PDB entry 1WCM | X-ray diffraction, 3.80 A resolution | chains A and I of the 12 polymer chains in the assembly

Chain A:
Molecule: DNA-directed RNA polymerase II largest subunit
Organism: Saccharomyces cerevisiae
Notes: EC 2.7.7.6
UniProtKB: P04050 (RPB1_YEAST); residues 1-1733 here = UniProt positions 1-1733
Amino-acid sequence (1733 residues; numbered 1 to 1733; the number before each row is that of its first residue):
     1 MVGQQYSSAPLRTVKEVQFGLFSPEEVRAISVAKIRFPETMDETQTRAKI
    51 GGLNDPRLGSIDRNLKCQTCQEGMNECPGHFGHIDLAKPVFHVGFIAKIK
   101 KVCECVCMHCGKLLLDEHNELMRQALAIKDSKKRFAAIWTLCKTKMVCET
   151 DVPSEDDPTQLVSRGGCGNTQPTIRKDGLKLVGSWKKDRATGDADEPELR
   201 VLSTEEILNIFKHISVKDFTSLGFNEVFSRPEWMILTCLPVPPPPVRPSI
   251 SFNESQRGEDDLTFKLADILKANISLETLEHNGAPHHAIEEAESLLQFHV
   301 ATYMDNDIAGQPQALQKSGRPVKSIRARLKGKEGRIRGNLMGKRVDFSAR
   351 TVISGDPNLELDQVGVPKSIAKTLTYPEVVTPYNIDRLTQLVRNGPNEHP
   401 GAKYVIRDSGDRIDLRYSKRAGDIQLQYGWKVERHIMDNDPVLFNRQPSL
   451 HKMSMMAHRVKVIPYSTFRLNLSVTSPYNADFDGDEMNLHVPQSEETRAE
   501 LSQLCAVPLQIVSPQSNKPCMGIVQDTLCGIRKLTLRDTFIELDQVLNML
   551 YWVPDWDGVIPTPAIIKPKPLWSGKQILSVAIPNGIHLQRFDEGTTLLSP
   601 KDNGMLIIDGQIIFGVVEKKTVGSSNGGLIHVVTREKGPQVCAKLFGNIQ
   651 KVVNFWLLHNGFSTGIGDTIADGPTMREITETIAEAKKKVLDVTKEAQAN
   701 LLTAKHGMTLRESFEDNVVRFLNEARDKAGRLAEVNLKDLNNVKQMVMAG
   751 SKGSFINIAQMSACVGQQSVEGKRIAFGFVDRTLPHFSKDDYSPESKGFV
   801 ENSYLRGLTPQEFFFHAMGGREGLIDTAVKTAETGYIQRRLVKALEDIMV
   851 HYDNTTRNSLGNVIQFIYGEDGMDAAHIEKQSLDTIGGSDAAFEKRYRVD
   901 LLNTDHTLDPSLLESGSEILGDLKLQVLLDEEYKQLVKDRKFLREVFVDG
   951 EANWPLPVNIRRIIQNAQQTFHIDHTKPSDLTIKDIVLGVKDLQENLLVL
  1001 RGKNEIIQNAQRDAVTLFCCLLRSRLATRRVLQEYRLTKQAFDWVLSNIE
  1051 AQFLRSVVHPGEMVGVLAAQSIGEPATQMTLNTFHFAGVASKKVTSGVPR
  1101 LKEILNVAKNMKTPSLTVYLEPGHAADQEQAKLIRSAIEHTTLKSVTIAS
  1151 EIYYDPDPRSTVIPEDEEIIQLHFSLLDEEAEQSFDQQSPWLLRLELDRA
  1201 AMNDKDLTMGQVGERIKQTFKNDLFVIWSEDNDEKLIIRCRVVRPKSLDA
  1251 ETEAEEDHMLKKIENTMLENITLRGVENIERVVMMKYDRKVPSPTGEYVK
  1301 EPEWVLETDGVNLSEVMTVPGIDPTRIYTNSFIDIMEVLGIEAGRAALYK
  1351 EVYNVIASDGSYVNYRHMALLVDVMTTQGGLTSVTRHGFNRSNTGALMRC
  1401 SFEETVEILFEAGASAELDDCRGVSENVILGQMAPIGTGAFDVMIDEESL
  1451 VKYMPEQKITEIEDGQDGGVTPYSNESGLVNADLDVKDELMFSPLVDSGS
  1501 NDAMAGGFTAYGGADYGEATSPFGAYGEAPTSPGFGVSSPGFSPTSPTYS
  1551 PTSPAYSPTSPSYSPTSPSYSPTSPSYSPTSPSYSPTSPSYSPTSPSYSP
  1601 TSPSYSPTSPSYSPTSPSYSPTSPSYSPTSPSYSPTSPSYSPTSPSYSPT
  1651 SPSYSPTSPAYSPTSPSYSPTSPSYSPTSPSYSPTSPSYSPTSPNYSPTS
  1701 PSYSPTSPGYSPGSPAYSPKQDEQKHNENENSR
Disordered / not traced: 1, 187-194, 1082-1091, 1177-1186, 1244-1253, 1456-1733
Metal / ion sites: Zn2+ site 1: Cys67, Cys70, Cys77, His80; Zn2+ site 2: Cys110, Cys167; Mg2+: Asp481, Asp483
UniProt features mapped onto this chain:
  - region: Pro248 to Asp260 (Lid loop), Asn306 to Lys323 (Rudder loop), Pro810 to Glu822 (Bridging helix)
  - binding site (Zn(2+)): Cys67, Cys70, Cys77, His80, Cys107, Cys110, Cys148, Cys167
  - binding site (Mg(2+)): Asp481, Asp483, Asp485
  - modified residue: Thr1471 (Phosphothreonine)
  - cross-link (Glycyl lysine isopeptide (Lys-Gly)): Lys695 (interchain with G-Cter in ubiquitin), Lys1246 (interchain with G-Cter in ubiquitin), Lys1350 (interchain with G-Cter in ubiquitin)
  - natural variant: Ser1653 to Pro1659 (deletion: In strain: A364A)
  - mutagenesis: Lys1246 (K1246R: Impairs ubiquitination during transcription stress)
From the paper describing this entry:
  - conformationally variable residues (order/disorder transition): Ile1445 to Pro1455

Chain I:
Molecule: DNA-directed RNA polymerase II 14.2 kDa polypeptide
Organism: Saccharomyces cerevisiae
Notes: EC 2.7.7.6
UniProtKB: P27999 (RPB9_YEAST); residue numbers follow UniProt; this construct covers 1-122
Amino-acid sequence (122 residues; numbered 1 to 122; the number before each row is that of its first residue):
     1 MTTFRFCRDCNNMLYPREDKENNRLLFECRTCSYVEEAGSPLVYRHELIT
    51 NIGETAGVVQDIGSDPTLPRSDRECPKCHSRENVFFQSQQRRKDTSMVLF
   101 FVCLSCSHIFTSDQKNKRTQFS
Disordered / not traced: 1, 121-122
Metal / ion sites: Zn2+ site 1: Cys7, Cys10, Cys29, Cys32; Zn2+ site 2: Cys78, Cys103, Cys106
UniProt features mapped onto this chain:
  - zinc finger: Cys7 to Cys32 (C4-type), Ser71 to Thr111 (TFIIS-type)
  - binding site (Zn(2+)): Cys7, Cys10, Cys29, Cys32, Cys75, Cys78, Cys103, Cys106
  - modified residue: Ser40 (Phosphoserine)

Chain A / chain I interface:
Pairs across the interface (53; chain A residue first):
  Ala697(A) - Met97(I)
  Gln698(A) - Met97(I)
  Gln698(A) - Val98(I)
  Gln698(A) - Leu99(I)
  Gln698(A) - Ser112(I)  hydrogen bond (backbone-side chain)
  Ala699(A) - Ser112(I)
  Ala699(A) - Gln114(I)
  Asn700(A) - Val98(I)
  Asn700(A) - Lys115(I)
  Leu701(A) - Gln114(I)
  Thr709(A) - Lys93(I)
  Thr709(A) - Asp94(I)
  Leu710(A) - Asp94(I)
  Leu710(A) - Met97(I)
  Arg711(A) - Gln87(I)  hydrogen bond
  Arg711(A) - Arg92(I)
  Arg711(A) - Lys93(I)
  Arg711(A) - Thr95(I)
  Arg711(A) - Met97(I)
  Phe714(A) - Met97(I)  hydrophobic
  Asp781(A) - Arg91(I)  salt bridge
  Arg782(A) - Thr67(I)
  Ser788(A) - Thr67(I)
  Lys789(A) - Thr67(I)  hydrogen bond (backbone-backbone)
  Lys789(A) - Pro69(I)
  Asp790(A) - Gln87(I)
  Tyr792(A) - Gln87(I)
  Thr1147(A) - Leu48(I)
  Ile1148(A) - Glu47(I)
  Ile1148(A) - Leu48(I)  hydrogen bond (backbone-backbone)
  Ile1148(A) - Ile49(I)  hydrogen bond (backbone-backbone)
  Ala1149(A) - Glu47(I)
  Ser1150(A) - Tyr44(I)
  Ser1150(A) - Arg45(I)
  Ser1150(A) - His46(I)  hydrogen bond (backbone-backbone)
  Glu1151(A) - Leu42(I)
  Glu1151(A) - Tyr44(I)
  Glu1151(A) - Arg45(I)  salt bridge
  Ile1152(A) - Val43(I)  hydrogen bond (backbone-backbone)
  Ile1152(A) - Tyr44(I)  hydrogen bond (backbone-backbone)
  Tyr1153(A) - Pro41(I)
  Tyr1153(A) - Leu42(I)  hydrophobic
  Tyr1154(A) - Glu18(I)  hydrogen bond
  Tyr1154(A) - Arg24(I)
  Tyr1154(A) - Leu25(I)
  Tyr1154(A) - Pro41(I)  hydrogen bond (backbone-backbone)
  Pro1190(A) - Glu18(I)
  Trp1191(A) - Leu25(I)  hydrophobic
  Trp1191(A) - Val43(I)  hydrophobic
  Asp1198(A) - Ile49(I)
  Lys1261(A) - Tyr44(I)
  Glu1264(A) - Tyr44(I)  hydrogen bond
  Glu1264(A) - His46(I)  salt bridge
Also at the interface, not in a pair above, chain A (33 interface residues in all): Lys1144, Pro1156, Val1162, Asp1257, Leu1268
Also at the interface, not in a pair above, chain I (34 interface residues in all): Pro16, Asn23, Asp65, Leu68, Phe86, Ser96, Asp113, Asn116

Summary:
Chain A and chain I form an interface of 33 and 34 residues respectively, with 11 hydrogen bonds and 3 salt
bridges. Polar contacts include Asp781(A)-Arg91(I), Glu1151(A)-Arg45(I) and Glu1264(A)-His46(I). UniProt lists
8 Zn2+-binding residues, 3 Mg2+-binding residues and one mutagenesis site on chain A; 8 Zn2+-binding residues
on chain I. The paper reports conformational variability at Ile1445(A).
Here chain A is DNA-directed RNA polymerase II largest subunit and chain I is DNA-directed RNA polymerase II
14.2 kDa polypeptide, both from Saccharomyces cerevisiae. Entry 1WCM (Complete 12-Subunit RNA Polymerase II at
3.8 Angstrom) was determined by X-ray diffraction together with 1Y14 from the same study.
